Entry 2G0F (X-ray diffraction, 2.20 A resolution); this record covers chain A.

# Chain A
Name: Thiol:disulfide interchange protein dsbE
Organism: Escherichia coli
UniProt: P0AA86 (DSBE_ECOLI); residues 19-185 here = UniProt positions 19-185
Amino-acid sequence (168 residues; row label = number of the first residue in the row):
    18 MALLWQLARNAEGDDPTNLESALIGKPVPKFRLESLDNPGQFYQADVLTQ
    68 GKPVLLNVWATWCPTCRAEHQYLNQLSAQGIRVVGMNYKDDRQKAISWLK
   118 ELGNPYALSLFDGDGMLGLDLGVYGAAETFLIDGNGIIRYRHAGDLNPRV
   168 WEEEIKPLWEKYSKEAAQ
Not modelled in the structure: 18-35, 185
Disulfides: Cys-80/Cys-83
Differences from the reference sequence: initiating methionine (18); engineered mutation Ala-144 (Pro in P0AA86)
Curated features (UniProtKB/Swiss-Prot):
  - mutagenesis: Cys-80 (C80S: Drastic decrease in activity), Cys-83 (C83S: Drastic decrease in activity)

# Summary
UniProt lists 2 mutagenesis sites.
Chain A is Thiol:disulfide interchange protein dsbE (Escherichia coli); the structure, Crystal Structure of
P144A mutant of E.coli CcmG protein, was determined by X-ray diffraction together with 2B1K and 2B1L from the
same study.
